Entry 9CIA (electron microscopy, 3.39 A resolution); this record covers chains m and d of the 12 polymer chains in the assembly.

== Chain m ==
Name: T cell receptor delta constant
From: Homo sapiens
Reference sequence: A0A075B6X2 (A0A075B6X2_HUMAN); residues 238-272 here correspond to UniProt positions 119-153 (UniProt number = residue number - 119)
Amino-acid sequence (35 residues; row label = number of the first residue in the row):
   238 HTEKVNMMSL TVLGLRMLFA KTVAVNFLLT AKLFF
Reported in the primary citation:
  - binding site for cholesterol: Phe264

== Chain d ==
Name: T-cell surface glycoprotein CD3 delta chain
From: Homo sapiens
Reference sequence: P04234 (CD3D_HUMAN); residue numbers follow UniProt; this construct covers 22-127
Amino-acid sequence (106 residues; numbered 22 to 127; the number before each row is that of its first residue):
    22 FKIPIEELED RVFVNCNTSI TWVEGTVGTL LSDITRLDLG KRILDPRGIY RCNGTDIYKD
    82 KESTVQVHYR MCQSCVELDP ATVAGIIVTD VIATLLLALG VFCFAG
Not modelled in the structure: 49-55, 75-84
Disulfides: Cys37-Cys73, Cys93-Cys96
Swiss-Prot annotation at these positions:
  - glycosylation (N-linked (GlcNAc...) asparagine): Asn38, Asn74

== Chain m / chain d interface ==
Contacting residue pairs (23; chain m residue first):
  Thr239(m) - Cys96(d)
  Glu240(m) - Cys93(d)
  Glu240(m) - Cys96(d)
  Glu240(m) - Val97(d)
  Glu240(m) - Glu98(d)  hydrogen bond (backbone-backbone)
  Lys241(m) - Glu98(d)
  Asn243(m) - Cys96(d)
  Asn243(m) - Val97(d)
  Met244(m) - Glu98(d)
  Met244(m) - Leu99(d)  hydrophobic
  Met244(m) - Asp100(d)
  Thr248(m) - Thr103(d)
  Met254(m) - Asp111(d)
  Leu255(m) - Ile107(d)
  Leu255(m) - Thr110(d)
  Leu255(m) - Asp111(d)
  Val262(m) - Leu117(d)
  Val262(m) - Leu118(d)  hydrophobic
  Leu265(m) - Leu118(d)  hydrophobic
  Leu265(m) - Val122(d)  hydrophobic
  Leu266(m) - Gly121(d)
  Lys269(m) - Cys124(d)
  Lys269(m) - Phe125(d)
Also at the interface, not in a pair above, chain m (15 interface residues in all): Leu247, Lys258, Ala261
Also at the interface, not in a pair above, chain d (19 interface residues in all): Val104, Ala114, Thr115
Interface features reported in the paper:
  - specific contacts: Lys258(m)-Asp111(d)

== Overview ==
Chain m and chain d form an interface of 15 and 19 residues respectively, with 1 hydrogen bond. The
hydrogen-bonded pair Glu240(m)-Glu98(d) is a backbone contact. The authors report a contact between Lys258(m)
and Asp111(d). From the paper: a binding site for cholesterol at Phe264(m).
Here chain m is T cell receptor delta constant and chain d is T-cell surface glycoprotein CD3 delta chain,
both from Homo sapiens. Entry 9CIA (T cell receptor complex) was determined by electron microscopy (same
publication as 9CI8).
